PDB entry 2DR6 | X-ray diffraction, 3.30 A resolution | chains A and B of the 3 polymer chains in the assembly

[Chain A (and B)]
Molecule: ACRB
From: Escherichia coli
Notes: chain B of this document is another copy of the same molecule, construct and numbering; everything in this record applies to it too
UniProtKB: P31224 (ACRB_ECOLI); numbering as in UniProt (aligned over 1-1049)
Sequence (1053 residues; each row starts with the number of its first residue):
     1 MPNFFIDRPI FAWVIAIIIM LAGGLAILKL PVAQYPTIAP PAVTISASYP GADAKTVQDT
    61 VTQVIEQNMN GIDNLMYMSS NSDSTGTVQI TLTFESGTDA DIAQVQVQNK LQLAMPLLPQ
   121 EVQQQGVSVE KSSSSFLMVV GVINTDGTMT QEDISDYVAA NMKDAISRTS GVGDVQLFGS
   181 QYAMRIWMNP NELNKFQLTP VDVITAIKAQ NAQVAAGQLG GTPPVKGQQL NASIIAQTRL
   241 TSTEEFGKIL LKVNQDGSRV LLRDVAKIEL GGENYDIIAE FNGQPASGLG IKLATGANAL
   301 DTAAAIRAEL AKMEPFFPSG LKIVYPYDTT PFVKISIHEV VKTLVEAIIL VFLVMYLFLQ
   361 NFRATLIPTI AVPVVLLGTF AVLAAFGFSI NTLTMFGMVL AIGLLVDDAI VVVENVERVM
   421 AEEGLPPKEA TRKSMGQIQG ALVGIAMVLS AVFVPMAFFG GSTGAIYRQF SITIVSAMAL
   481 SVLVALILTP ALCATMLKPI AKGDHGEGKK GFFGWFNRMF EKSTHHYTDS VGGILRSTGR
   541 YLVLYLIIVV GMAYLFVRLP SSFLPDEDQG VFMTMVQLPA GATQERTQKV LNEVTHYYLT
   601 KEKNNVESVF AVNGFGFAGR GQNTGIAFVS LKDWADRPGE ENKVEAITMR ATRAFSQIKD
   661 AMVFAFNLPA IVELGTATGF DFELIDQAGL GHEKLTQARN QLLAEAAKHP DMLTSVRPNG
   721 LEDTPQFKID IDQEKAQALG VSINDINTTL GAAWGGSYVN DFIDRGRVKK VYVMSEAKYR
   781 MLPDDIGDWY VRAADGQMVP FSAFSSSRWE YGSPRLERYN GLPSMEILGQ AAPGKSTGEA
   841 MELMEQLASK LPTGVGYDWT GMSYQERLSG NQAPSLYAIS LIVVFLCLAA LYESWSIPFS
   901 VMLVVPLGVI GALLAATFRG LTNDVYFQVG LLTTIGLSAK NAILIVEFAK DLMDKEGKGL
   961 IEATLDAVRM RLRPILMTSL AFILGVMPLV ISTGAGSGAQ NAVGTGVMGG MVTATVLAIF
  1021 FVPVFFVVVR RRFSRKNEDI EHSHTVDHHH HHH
Disordered / not traced: 499-512, 1037-1053
Sequence notes: expression tag (1050-1053)

[Chain A / chain B interface]
Contacting residue pairs - 90 pairs, chain A then chain B:
  Ile10(A) - Glu893(B)
  Ile10(A) - Trp895(B)
  Phe11(A) - Ala890(B)  hydrophobic
  Val14(A) - Leu886(B)
  Val14(A) - Ala890(B)
  Ile17(A) - Leu886(B)  hydrophobic
  Leu25(A) - Phe459(B)  hydrophobic
  Asp101(A) - Val105(B)
  Asp101(A) - Gln106(B)  hydrogen bond
  Asp101(A) - Asn109(B)
  Gln104(A) - Asn109(B)  hydrogen bond
  Val105(A) - Val105(B)  hydrophobic
  Val105(A) - Asn109(B)  hydrogen bond (backbone-side chain)
  Gln108(A) - Gln112(B)  hydrogen bond
  Asn109(A) - Gln108(B)
  Gly126(A) - Pro116(B)
  Ser128(A) - Leu113(B)
  Glu130(A) - Leu113(B)
  Lys163(A) - Gln67(B)
  Asp164(A) - Gln67(B)  hydrogen bond
  Ser167(A) - Gln67(B)
  Ser167(A) - Asn70(B)
  Val172(A) - Gly71(B)
  Gly173(A) - Gly71(B)
  Asp174(A) - Asn70(B)
  Asp174(A) - Lys110(B)
  Val175(A) - Asn70(B)
  Ala209(A) - Gln733(B)
  Gln210(A) - Gln733(B)
  Gln213(A) - Ala52(B)
  Gln213(A) - Thr56(B)
  Val214(A) - Asn747(B)
  Ala216(A) - Ala52(B)  hydrophobic
  Gly217(A) - Trp754(B)
  Gly217(A) - Gly755(B)
  Leu219(A) - Trp754(B)  hydrophobic
  Leu219(A) - Arg780(B)
  Leu219(A) - Met781(B)
  Gly220(A) - Gln622(B)
  Gly221(A) - Tyr275(B)
  Gly221(A) - Asp276(B)
  Gly221(A) - Gln622(B)
  Thr222(A) - Tyr275(B)
  Thr222(A) - Met774(B)
  Thr222(A) - Arg780(B)  hydrogen bond
  Pro223(A) - Trp187(B)  hydrophobic
  Pro223(A) - Tyr275(B)
  Pro223(A) - Met774(B)
  Pro223(A) - Ala777(B)
  Pro223(A) - Arg780(B)  hydrogen bond (backbone-side chain)
  Pro224(A) - Gln584(B)
  Pro224(A) - Ala777(B)
  Pro224(A) - Met781(B)  hydrophobic
  Val225(A) - Ala777(B)  hydrophobic
  Val225(A) - Lys778(B)
  Val225(A) - Met781(B)  hydrophobic
  Gly227(A) - Glu585(B)  hydrogen bond (backbone-side chain)
  Gln228(A) - Thr583(B)
  Gln228(A) - Glu585(B)
  Gln228(A) - Met781(B)  hydrogen bond
  Gln229(A) - Gly581(B)
  Leu230(A) - Trp809(B)  hydrophobic
  Asn231(A) - Gly581(B)
  Asn231(A) - Gln622(B)  hydrogen bond
  Ala232(A) - Pro725(B)
  Ser233(A) - Ser84(B)  hydrogen bond
  Ser233(A) - Pro725(B)
  Ser233(A) - Gln726(B)
  Ser233(A) - Phe727(B)  hydrogen bond (backbone-backbone)
  Ile234(A) - Ala52(B)
  Ile234(A) - Phe727(B)
  Ile234(A) - Ile729(B)  hydrophobic
  Ile234(A) - Trp754(B)  hydrophobic
  Ile235(A) - Ala52(B)  hydrophobic
  Ile235(A) - Gln726(B)
  Ile235(A) - Phe727(B)  hydrogen bond (backbone-backbone)
  Ile235(A) - Lys728(B)
  Ile235(A) - Ile729(B)
  Ile235(A) - Glu810(B)
  Gln237(A) - Gln733(B)
  Arg239(A) - Thr60(B)
  Leu250(A) - Glu734(B)
  Leu250(A) - Gln737(B)
  Thr295(A) - Asp73(B)  hydrogen bond
  Gly766(A) - Lys55(B)
  Gly766(A) - Asp59(B)
  Arg767(A) - Gln63(B)
  Arg767(A) - Gln67(B)
  Val768(A) - Asp59(B)
  Val768(A) - Thr60(B)
Interface residues without a listed pair, chain A (61 interface residues in all): Arg8, Ile102, Gln124, Gln125, Val127, Val129, Arg168, Gln218, Lys226, Ala236, Ala294, Ile763
Interface residues without a listed pair, chain B (58 interface residues in all): Gly51, Ile102, Glu121, Leu750, Leu782, Gly821, Ala889, Ser894

[Overview]
61 residues of chain A face 58 of chain B across their interface; the contacts include 14 hydrogen bonds.
Polar contacts include Asp101(A)-Gln106(B), Gln104(A)-Asn109(B) and Val105(A)-Asn109(B).
Both chains are ACRB (Escherichia coli). Entry 2DR6 (Crystal structure of a multidrug transporter reveal a
functionally rotating mechanism) was determined by X-ray diffraction, deposited together with 2DHH and 2DRD.
